Entry 1GCT (X-ray diffraction, 1.60 A resolution); this record covers chains A and B of the 4 polymer chains in the assembly.

Chain A:
Name: Gamma-chymotrypsin A
Source organism: Bos taurus
Notes: EC 3.4.21.1
UniProtKB: P00766 (CTRA_BOVIN); numbering as in UniProt (aligned over 1-13)
Amino-acid sequence (13 residues; each row starts with the number of its first residue):
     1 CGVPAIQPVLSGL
Not modelled in the structure: 12-13

Chain B:
Name: Gamma-chymotrypsin A
Source organism: Bos taurus
Notes: EC 3.4.21.1
UniProtKB: P00766 (CTRA_BOVIN); residue numbers follow UniProt; this construct covers 16-146
Amino-acid sequence (131 residues; each row starts with the number of its first residue):
    16 IVNGEEAVPGSWPWQVSLQDKTGFHFCGGSLINENWVVTAAHCGVTTSDV
    66 VVAGEFDQGSSSEKIQKLKIAKVFKNSKYNSLTINNDITLLKLSTAASFS
   116 QTVSAVCLPSASDDFAAGTTCVTTGWGLTRY
Disulfides: C42-C58
UniProt features mapped onto this chain:
  - active site (Charge relay system): H57, D102

Interface between chain A and chain B:
Inter-chain disulfides: C1(A)-C122(B)
Pairs across the interface (20):
  C1(A) - A120(B)
  C1(A) - V121(B)
  C1(A) - C122(B)  disulfide
  G2(A) - W29(B)
  G2(A) - A120(B)  hydrogen bond (backbone-backbone)
  G2(A) - C122(B)
  P4(A) - S26(B)
  P4(A) - P28(B)
  A5(A) - Q116(B)
  I6(A) - V23(B)  hydrophobic
  I6(A) - P24(B)
  I6(A) - G25(B)
  I6(A) - S26(B)
  I6(A) - Q116(B)
  I6(A) - T117(B)
  Q7(A) - S26(B)
  P8(A) - S26(B)
  P8(A) - W27(B)  hydrophobic
  V9(A) - V23(B)  hydrophobic
  L10(A) - E20(B)
Interface residues without a listed pair, chain A (10 interface residues in all): V3
Interface residues without a listed pair, chain B (14 interface residues in all): V137

In short:
The interface between chain A and chain B involves 10 residues on one side and 14 on the other, with 1
disulfide bond and 1 hydrogen bond. The hydrogen-bonded pair G2(A)-A120(B) is a backbone contact. UniProt
lists active-site residues H57(B) and D102(B) on chain B.
Chain A is Gamma-chymotrypsin A and chain B is Gamma-chymotrypsin A, both from Bos taurus; the structure, Is
gamma-chymotrypsin A tetrapeptide acyl-enzyme adduct of gamma-chymotrypsin?, was determined by X-ray
diffraction.
